PDB entry 6HPU | X-ray diffraction, 3.96 A resolution | chain A

== Chain A ==
Name: ATP-dependent DNA helicase PIF1
From: Homo sapiens
Notes: EC 3.6.4.12
UniProt: Q9H611 (PIF1_HUMAN); residue numbers follow UniProt; this construct covers 206-620
Chain sequence (418 residues; numbered 203 to 620; the number before each row is that of its first residue):
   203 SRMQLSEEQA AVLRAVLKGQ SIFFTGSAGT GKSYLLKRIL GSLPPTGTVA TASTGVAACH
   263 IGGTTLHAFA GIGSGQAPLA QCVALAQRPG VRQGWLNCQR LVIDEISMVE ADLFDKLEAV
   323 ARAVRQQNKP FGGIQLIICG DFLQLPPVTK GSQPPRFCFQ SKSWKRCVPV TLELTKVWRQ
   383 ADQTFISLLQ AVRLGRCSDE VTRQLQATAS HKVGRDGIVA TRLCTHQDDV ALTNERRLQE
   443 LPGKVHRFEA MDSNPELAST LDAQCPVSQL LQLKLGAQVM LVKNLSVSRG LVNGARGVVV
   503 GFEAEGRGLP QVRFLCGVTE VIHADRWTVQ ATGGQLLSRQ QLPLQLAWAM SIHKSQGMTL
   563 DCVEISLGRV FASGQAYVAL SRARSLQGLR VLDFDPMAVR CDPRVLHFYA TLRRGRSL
Sequence notes: expression tag (203-205)
Bound ions: Mg2+: Ser235, Gly559 (together with ADP)
Small-molecule neighbours:
  - ADP (adenosine-5'-diphosphate): Met205, Gln206, Leu207, Ser208, Gln211, Ser229, Ala230, Gly231, Thr232, Gly233, Lys234, Ser235, Tyr236, Glu307, Trp380, Arg381, Gly559, Thr561, Arg584
  - tetrafluoroaluminate (ALF): Ser229, Ala230, Gly231, Lys234, Ser235, Glu307, Gln346, Arg381, Gly559, Met560, Arg584
UniProt features mapped onto this chain:
  - DNA-binding region: Gln577 to Phe596
  - binding site (ATP): Gly228 to Ser235
  - mutagenesis: Lys234 (K234A: Loss of ATPase activity. Lower activity for single-stranded DNA)
From the paper describing this entry:
  - binding site for tetrafluoroaluminate: Gly559
  - Mg2+ coordination: Gly559
  - conformationally variable residues: Arg515
  - catalytic residues: Glu307 (proposed by the authors, not directly observed)
  - mutagenesis - P291A (1.9 +/- 0.6 nM), E307Q, K414A: unchanged binding to ssDNA
  - mutagenesis - R290A (10-20 fold), R294A (2-3-fold), K485E, N486A, N495A (50 fold), K556A, F573A: decreased binding to ssDNA
  - mutagenesis - R290A (25% of wild-type): decreased catalytic activity (helicase activity)
  - mutagenesis - P291A (>80% of wild-type), R294A (>80% of wild-type): unchanged catalytic activity (helicase activity)
  - mutagenesis - E307Q: abolished catalytic activity (helicase assays)
  - mutagenesis - K485E: decreased catalytic activity (helicase assays)
  - mutagenesis - N486A, N495A: abolished catalytic activity (unwinding activity)
  - mutagenesis - K414A: decreased catalytic activity (unwinding activity)
  - mutagenesis - E307Q: abolished catalytic activity (ATP hydrolysis)
  - mutagenesis - P291A, R294A: unchanged catalytic activity (ATP hydrolysis)
  - mutagenesis - R290A (3-fold): decreased catalytic activity (ATP hydrolysis)
  - mutagenesis - K556A: abolished catalytic activity (ATPase activity)
  - mutagenesis - N486A: decreased catalytic activity (ATPase activity)
  - mutagenesis - K414A: unchanged catalytic activity (ATPase activity)
  - mutagenesis - N495A, F573A: decreased catalytic activity on strand annealing
  - mutagenesis - K414A: increased binding to G4 DNA

== Overview ==
Chain A binds ADP and tetrafluoroaluminate. Ser235 and Gly559 form the Mg2+ site. From UniProt: 8 ATP-binding
residues and one mutagenesis site. From the paper: the catalytic residue Glu307; R290A, R294A and K485E, among
others, reduce binding to ssDNA; 10 substitutions were tested in all.
Chain A is ATP-dependent DNA helicase PIF1 (Homo sapiens); the structure, Crystal structure of human Pif1
helicase in complex with ADP-AlF4, was determined by X-ray diffraction together with 6HPQ and 6HPT from the
same study.
